Entry 2JC4 (X-ray diffraction, 1.90 A resolution); this record covers chain A.

== Chain A ==
Name: Exodeoxyribonuclease III
Source organism: Neisseria meningitidis
Notes: EC 3.1.11.2
Reference sequence: Q9K100 (Q9K100_NEIMB); residues 1-256 here = UniProt positions 1-256
Amino-acid sequence (256 residues; numbered 1 to 256; the number before each row is that of its first residue):
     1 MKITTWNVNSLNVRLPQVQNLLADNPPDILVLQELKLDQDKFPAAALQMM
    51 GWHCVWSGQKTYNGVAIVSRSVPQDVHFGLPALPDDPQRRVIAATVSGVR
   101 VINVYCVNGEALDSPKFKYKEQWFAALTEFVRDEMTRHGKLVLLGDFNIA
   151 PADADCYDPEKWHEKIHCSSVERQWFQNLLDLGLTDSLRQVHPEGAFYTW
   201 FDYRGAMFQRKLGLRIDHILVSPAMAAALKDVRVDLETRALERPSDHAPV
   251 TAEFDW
Disulfides: Cys-156/Cys-168
Ion coordination: Mg2+: Asn-9, Glu-34; Na+ near Val-234 (its only coordinating residue here)
Residues lining bound ligands: dihydrogenphosphate ion (2HP): Tyr-62, Gln-88, Lys-116
From the paper describing this entry:
  - catalytic residues: Asp-146, Asn-148, Asp-217, His-247
  - mutagenesis - D146N: abolished catalytic activity
  - specificity-determining residues: His-167
  - mutagenesis - H167G, H167S: unchanged catalytic activity (exonuclease activity)
  - mutagenesis - H167G (kcat=0.15+/-0.01 s-1), H167S (kcat=0.41+/-0.02 s-1): increased catalytic activity (AP endonuclease activity)

== Overview ==
Bound to chain A: dihydrogenphosphate ion. Asn-9 and Glu-34 form the Mg2+ site. From the paper: catalytic
residues Asp-146, Asn-148 and Asp-217 among others; H167G and H167S increase catalytic activity (AP
endonuclease activity).
Chain A is Exodeoxyribonuclease III (Neisseria meningitidis); the structure, 3'-5' exonuclease (NExo) from
Neisseria Meningitidis, was determined by X-ray diffraction (same publication as 2JC5).
